Entry 1H16 (X-ray diffraction, 1.53 A resolution); this record covers chain A.

== Chain A ==
Protein: Formate acetyltransferase 1
From: Escherichia coli
Notes: EC 2.3.1.54
UniProt: P09373 (PFLB_ECOLI); residues 1-759 here = UniProt positions 1-759
Chain sequence (759 residues; numbered 1 to 759; the number before each row is that of its first residue):
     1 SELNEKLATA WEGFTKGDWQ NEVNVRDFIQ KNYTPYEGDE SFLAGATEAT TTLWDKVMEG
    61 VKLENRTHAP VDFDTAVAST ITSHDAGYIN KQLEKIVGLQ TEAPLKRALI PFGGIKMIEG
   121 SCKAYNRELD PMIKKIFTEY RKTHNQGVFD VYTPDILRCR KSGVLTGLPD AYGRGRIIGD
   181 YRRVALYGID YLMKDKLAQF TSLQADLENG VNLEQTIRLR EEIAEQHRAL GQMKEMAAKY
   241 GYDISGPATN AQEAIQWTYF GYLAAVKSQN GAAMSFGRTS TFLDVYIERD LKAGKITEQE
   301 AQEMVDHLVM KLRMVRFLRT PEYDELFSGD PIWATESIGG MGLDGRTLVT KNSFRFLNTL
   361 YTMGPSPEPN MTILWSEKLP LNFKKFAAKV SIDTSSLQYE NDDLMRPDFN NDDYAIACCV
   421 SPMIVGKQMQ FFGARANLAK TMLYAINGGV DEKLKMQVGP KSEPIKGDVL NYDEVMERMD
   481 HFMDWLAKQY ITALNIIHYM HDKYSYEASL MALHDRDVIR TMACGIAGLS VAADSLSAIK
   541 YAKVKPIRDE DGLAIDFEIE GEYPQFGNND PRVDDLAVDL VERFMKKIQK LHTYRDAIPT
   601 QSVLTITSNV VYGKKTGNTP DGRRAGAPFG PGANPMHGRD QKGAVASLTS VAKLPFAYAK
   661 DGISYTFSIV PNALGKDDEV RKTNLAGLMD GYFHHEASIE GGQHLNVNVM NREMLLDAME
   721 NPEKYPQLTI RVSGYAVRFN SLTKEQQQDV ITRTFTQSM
Bound ions: Na+ site 1 near Lys62 (its only coordinating residue here); Na+ site 2 near Glu214 (its only coordinating residue here); Na+ site 3 near Gln589 (its only coordinating residue here); Na+ site 4: Ala652, Leu654, Glu700, Gly701
Small-molecule neighbours:
  - coenzyme A (COA): Lys116, Met117, Asn145, Gln146, Phe149, Asp150, Val151, Tyr152, Leu157, Arg160, Lys161, Leu197, Phe200, Ile223, Ala224, His227, Glu322
  - L-treitol (DTL), molecule 1: His68, Ala69, Pro70, Arg107, Tyr125, Asp324, Gly329, Asp330, Ser741
  - L-treitol (DTL), molecule 2: Thr138, Glu139, Tyr140, Arg141, Lys142, Glu225, Arg228, Gln232
  - pyruvic acid (PYR): Arg176, Ala272, Ala273, Phe327, Trp333, Cys418, Phe432, Arg435, Leu604, Ile606

== Summary ==
Ligands of chain A: coenzyme A, pyruvic acid and L-treitol. Ala652, Leu654, Glu700 and Gly701 coordinate Na+
site 4.
Chain A is Formate acetyltransferase 1 (Escherichia coli); the structure, Pyruvate Formate-Lyase (E.coli) in
complex with Pyruvate and CoA, was determined by X-ray diffraction, deposited together with 1H17 and 1H18.
